9CI1 - chains A and H of the 16 polymer chains in the assembly; structure by electron microscopy, 2.88 A resolution.

Chain A (and H):
Name: Rubisco large subunit
Organism: Anthoceros agrestis
Notes: chain H of this document is another copy of the same molecule, construct and numbering; everything in this record applies to it too
Amino-acid sequence (475 residues; each row starts with the number of its first residue):
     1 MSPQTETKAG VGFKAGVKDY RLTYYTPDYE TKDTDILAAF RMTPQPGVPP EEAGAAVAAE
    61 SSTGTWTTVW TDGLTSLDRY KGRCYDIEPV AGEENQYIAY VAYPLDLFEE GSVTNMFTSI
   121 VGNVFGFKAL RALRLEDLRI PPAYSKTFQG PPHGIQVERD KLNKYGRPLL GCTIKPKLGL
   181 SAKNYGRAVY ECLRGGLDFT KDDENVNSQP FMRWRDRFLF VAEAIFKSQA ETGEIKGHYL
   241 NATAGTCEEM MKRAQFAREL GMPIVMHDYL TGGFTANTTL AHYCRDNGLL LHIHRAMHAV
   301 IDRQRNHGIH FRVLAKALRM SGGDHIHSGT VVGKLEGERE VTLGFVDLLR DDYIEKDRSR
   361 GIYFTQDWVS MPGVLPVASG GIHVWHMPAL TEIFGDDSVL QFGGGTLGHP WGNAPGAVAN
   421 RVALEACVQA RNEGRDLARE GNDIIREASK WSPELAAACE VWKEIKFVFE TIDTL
Not modelled in the structure: 1-21, 72-75, 467-475 (chain H: 1-23, 72-75, 467-475)
Modified positions: Lys201 (lysine nz-carboxylic acid; KCX)

Chain A / chain H interface:
Pairs across the interface - 7 pairs, chain A then chain H:
  Asp33(A) - Asp33(H)
  Asp106(A) - Ser370(H)  hydrogen bond
  Glu110(A) - Lys146(H)  salt bridge
  Ala143(A) - Lys146(H)
  Lys146(A) - Glu110(H)  salt bridge
  Lys146(A) - Ala143(H)
  Ser370(A) - Asp106(H)  hydrogen bond
Interface residues without a listed pair, chain A (7 interface residues in all): Thr147
Interface residues without a listed pair, chain H (8 interface residues in all): Leu105, Thr147

In short:
Chain A and chain H form an interface of 7 and 8 residues respectively; the contacts include 2 hydrogen bonds
and 2 salt bridges. Polar contacts include Glu110(A)-Lys146(H) and Asp106(A)-Ser370(H).
Chain A and chain H are both Rubisco large subunit (Anthoceros agrestis); the structure, Anthoceros agrestis
Rubisco octamer core complexed with Arabidopsis thaliana BSD2, was determined by electron microscopy (same
publication as 9CHZ, 9CI2 and 9CK5).
